Entry 5D06 (X-ray diffraction, 3.10 A resolution); this record covers chain A.

Chain A:
Molecule: Uncharacterized protein
From: Candida glabrata (strain ATCC 2001 / CBS 138 / JCM 3761 / NBRC 0622 / NRRL Y-65)
UniProtKB: Q6FSK0 (Q6FSK0_CANGA); numbering as in UniProt (aligned over 1-1528)
Amino-acid sequence (1528 residues; numbered 1 to 1528; the number before each row is that of its first residue):
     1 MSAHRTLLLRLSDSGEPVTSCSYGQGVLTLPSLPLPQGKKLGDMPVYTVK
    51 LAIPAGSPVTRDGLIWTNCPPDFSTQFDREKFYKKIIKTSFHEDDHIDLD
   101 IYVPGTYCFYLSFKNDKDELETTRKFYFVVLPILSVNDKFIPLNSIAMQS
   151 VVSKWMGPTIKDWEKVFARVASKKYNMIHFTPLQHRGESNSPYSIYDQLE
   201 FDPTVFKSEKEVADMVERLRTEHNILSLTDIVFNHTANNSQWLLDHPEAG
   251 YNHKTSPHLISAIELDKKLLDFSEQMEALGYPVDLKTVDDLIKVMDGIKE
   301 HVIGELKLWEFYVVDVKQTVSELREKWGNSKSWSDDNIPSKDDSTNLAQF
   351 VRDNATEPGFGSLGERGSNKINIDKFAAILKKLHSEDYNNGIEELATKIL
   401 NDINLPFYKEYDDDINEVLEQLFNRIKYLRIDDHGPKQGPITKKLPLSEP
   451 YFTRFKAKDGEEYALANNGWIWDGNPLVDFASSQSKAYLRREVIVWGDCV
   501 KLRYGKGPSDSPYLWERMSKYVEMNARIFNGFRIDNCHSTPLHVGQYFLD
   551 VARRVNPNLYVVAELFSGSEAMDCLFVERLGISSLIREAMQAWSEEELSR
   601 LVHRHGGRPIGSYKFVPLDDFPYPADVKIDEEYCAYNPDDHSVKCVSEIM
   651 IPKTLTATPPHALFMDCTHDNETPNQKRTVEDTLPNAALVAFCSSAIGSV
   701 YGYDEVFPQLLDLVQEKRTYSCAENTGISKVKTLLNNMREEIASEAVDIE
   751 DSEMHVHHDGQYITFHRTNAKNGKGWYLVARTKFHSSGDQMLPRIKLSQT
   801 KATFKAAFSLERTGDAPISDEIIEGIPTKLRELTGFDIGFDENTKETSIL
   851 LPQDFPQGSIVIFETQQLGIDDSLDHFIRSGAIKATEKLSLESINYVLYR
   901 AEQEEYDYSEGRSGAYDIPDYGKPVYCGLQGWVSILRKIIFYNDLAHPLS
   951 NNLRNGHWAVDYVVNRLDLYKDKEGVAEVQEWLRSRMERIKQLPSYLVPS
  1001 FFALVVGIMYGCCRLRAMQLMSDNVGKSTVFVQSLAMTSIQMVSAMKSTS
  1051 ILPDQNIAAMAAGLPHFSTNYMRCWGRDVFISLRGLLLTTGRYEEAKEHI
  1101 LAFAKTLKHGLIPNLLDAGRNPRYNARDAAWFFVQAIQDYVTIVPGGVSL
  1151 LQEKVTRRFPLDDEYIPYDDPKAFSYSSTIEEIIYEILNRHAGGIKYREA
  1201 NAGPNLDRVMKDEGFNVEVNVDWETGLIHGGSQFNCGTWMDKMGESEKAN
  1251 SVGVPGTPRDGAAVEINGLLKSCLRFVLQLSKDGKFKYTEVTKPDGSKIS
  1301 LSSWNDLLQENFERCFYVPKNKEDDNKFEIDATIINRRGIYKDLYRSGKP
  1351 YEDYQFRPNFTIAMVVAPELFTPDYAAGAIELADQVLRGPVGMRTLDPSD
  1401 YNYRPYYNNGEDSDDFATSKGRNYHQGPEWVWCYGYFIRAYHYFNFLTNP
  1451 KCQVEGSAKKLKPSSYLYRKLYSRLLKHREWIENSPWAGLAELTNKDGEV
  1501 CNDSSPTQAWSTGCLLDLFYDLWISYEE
Unresolved in the structure: 1-2
What the authors report for this chain:
  - catalytic residues: Asp535, Glu564, Asp1241, Glu1492
  - catalytic residues: Asp1078 (proposed by the authors, not directly observed)
  - mutagenesis - D535N, E564Q: abolished catalytic activity (GT activity)
  - mutagenesis - D1241A, E1492A: abolished catalytic activity (debranching activity)
  - mutagenesis - D1078N, R1123G: abolished catalytic activity (GC activity)
  - mutagenesis - D1139N: unchanged catalytic activity (debranching activity)
  - mutagenesis - Y408A, W958A, D1400A: decreased binding to glycogen
  - mutagenesis - Y408A, W958A, D1400A: decreased catalytic activity
  - mutagenesis - W470A: decreased catalytic activity (GT activity)
  - mutagenesis - Y1407F: decreased catalytic activity (GC activity)

Summary:
The paper reports catalytic residues Asp535, Glu564 and Asp1241 among others; Y408A, W958A and D1400A reduce
binding to glycogen; 12 substitutions were tested in all.
Chain A is Uncharacterized protein (Candida glabrata (strain ATCC 2001 / CBS 138 / JCM 3761 / NBRC 0622 / NRRL
Y-65)); the structure, Crystal Structure of the Candida Glabrata Glycogen Debranching Enzyme, was determined
by X-ray diffraction (same publication as 5D0F).
